Entry 1E28 (X-ray diffraction, 3.00 A resolution); this record covers chains A and B of the 3 polymer chains in the assembly.

# Chain A
Name: HLA class I histocompatibility antigen heavy chain
Organism: Homo sapiens
Notes: fragment: extracellular residues 25-300
Reference sequence: P18464 (1B49_HUMAN); residues 1-276 here correspond to UniProt positions 25-300 (UniProt number = residue number + 24)
Sequence (276 residues; row label = number of the first residue in the row):
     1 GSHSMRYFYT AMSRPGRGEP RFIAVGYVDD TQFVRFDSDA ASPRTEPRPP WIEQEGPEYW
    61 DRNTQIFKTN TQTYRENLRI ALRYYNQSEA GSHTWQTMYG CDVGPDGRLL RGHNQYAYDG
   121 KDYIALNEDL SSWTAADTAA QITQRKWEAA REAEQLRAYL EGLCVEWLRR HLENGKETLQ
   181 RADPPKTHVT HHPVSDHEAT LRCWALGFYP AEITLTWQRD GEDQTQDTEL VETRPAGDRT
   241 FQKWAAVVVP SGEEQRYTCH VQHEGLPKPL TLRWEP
Disulfides: C101-C164, C203-C259
Differences from the reference sequence: conflict P49 (Ala in P18464)

# Chain B
Name: Beta-2 microglobulin light chain
Organism: Homo sapiens
Notes: fragment: extracellular residues 21-119
Reference sequence: P01884 (B2MG_HUMAN); residues 1-99 here correspond to UniProt positions 21-119 (UniProt number = residue number + 20)
Sequence (99 residues; each row starts with the number of its first residue):
     1 IQRTPKIQVY SRHPAENGKS NFLNCYVSGF HPSDIEVDLL KNGERIEKVE HSDLSFSKDW
    61 SFYLLYYTEF TPTEKDEYAC RVNHVTLSQP KIVKWDRDM
Disulfides: C25-C80

# Chain A / chain B interface
Contacting residue pairs (46; chain A residue first):
  F8(A) - F56(B)  hydrophobic
  Y9(A) - F56(B)
  T10(A) - F56(B)
  T10(A) - F62(B)
  M12(A) - S33(B)  hydrogen bond
  V25(A) - D53(B)
  V25(A) - L54(B)
  Y27(A) - Y63(B)  hydrogen bond
  Q32(A) - D53(B)  hydrogen bond
  R35(A) - D53(B)  salt bridge
  R48(A) - D53(B)  salt bridge
  T94(A) - H31(B)
  Q96(A) - H31(B)  hydrogen bond
  Q96(A) - F56(B)
  Q96(A) - W60(B)  hydrogen bond (side chain-backbone)
  Q96(A) - F62(B)
  T97(A) - F56(B)
  Q115(A) - W60(B)
  A117(A) - W60(B)
  D119(A) - H31(B)
  G120(A) - H31(B)
  G120(A) - W60(B)
  D122(A) - W60(B)  hydrogen bond
  H192(A) - D98(B)
  R202(A) - D98(B)  hydrogen bond (side chain-backbone)
  R202(A) - M99(B)
  W204(A) - D98(B)
  W204(A) - M99(B)  hydrophobic
  E232(A) - K6(B)  salt bridge
  E232(A) - Q8(B)  hydrogen bond (backbone-side chain)
  E232(A) - Y26(B)  hydrogen bond
  E232(A) - S28(B)  hydrogen bond
  R234(A) - Q8(B)  hydrogen bond
  R234(A) - Y10(B)
  R234(A) - M99(B)  hydrogen bond (side chain-backbone)
  P235(A) - Y10(B)  hydrogen bond (backbone-side chain)
  P235(A) - Y26(B)
  P235(A) - L65(B)  hydrophobic
  A236(A) - R12(B)
  A236(A) - N24(B)  hydrogen bond (backbone-side chain)
  G237(A) - R12(B)
  D238(A) - R12(B)
  Q242(A) - Y10(B)
  Q242(A) - S11(B)
  Q242(A) - R12(B)  hydrogen bond (side chain-backbone)
  W244(A) - M99(B)  hydrogen bond (side chain-backbone)
Other interface residues (no listed pair), chain A (33 interface residues in all): R17, I23, Y116, V231, T233
Other interface residues (no listed pair), chain B (25 interface residues in all): I1, R3, H13, P32, D34, S55

# Overview
The interface between chain A and chain B involves 33 residues on one side and 25 on the other, with 16
hydrogen bonds and 3 salt bridges. Polar pairs include R35(A)-D53(B), R48(A)-D53(B) and E232(A)-K6(B).
Here chain A is HLA class I histocompatibility antigen heavy chain and chain B is Beta-2 microglobulin light
chain, both from Homo sapiens. Entry 1E28 (Nonstandard peptide binding of HLA-B*5101 complexed with HIV
immunodominant epitope KM2(TAFTIPSI)) was determined by X-ray diffraction (same publication as 1E27).
